PDB entry 8D4G | electron microscopy, 11.60 A resolution (very low resolution: no residue pairs are listed; an interface is given only as per-side residue counts) | chains G and S of the 20 polymer chains in the assembly

== Chain G ==
Protein: AP-1 complex subunit gamma-1
Organism: Mus musculus
UniProt: P22892 (AP1G1_MOUSE); numbering as in UniProt (aligned over 1-595)
Amino-acid sequence (601 residues; each row starts with the number of its first residue):
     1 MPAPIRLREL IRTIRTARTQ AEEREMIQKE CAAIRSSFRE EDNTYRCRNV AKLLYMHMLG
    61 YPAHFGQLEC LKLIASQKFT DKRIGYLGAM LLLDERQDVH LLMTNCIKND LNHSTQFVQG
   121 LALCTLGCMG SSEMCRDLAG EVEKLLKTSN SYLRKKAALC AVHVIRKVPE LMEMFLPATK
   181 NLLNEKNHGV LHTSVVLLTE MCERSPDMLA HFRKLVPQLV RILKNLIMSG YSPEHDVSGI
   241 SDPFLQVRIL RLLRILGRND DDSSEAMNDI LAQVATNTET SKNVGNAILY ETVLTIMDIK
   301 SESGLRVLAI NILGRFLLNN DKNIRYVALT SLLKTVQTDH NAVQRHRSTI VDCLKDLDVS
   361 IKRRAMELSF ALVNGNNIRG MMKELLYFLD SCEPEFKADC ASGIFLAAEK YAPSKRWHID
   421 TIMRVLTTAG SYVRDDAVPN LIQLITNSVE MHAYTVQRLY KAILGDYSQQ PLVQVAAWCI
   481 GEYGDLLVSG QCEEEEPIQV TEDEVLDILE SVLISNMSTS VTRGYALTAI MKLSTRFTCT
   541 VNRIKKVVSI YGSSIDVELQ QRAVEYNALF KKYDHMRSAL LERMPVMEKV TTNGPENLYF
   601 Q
Disordered / not traced: 1-3, 589-601
Sequence notes: expression tag (596-601)

== Chain S ==
Protein: AP-1 complex subunit sigma-3
Organism: Homo sapiens
UniProt: Q96PC3 (AP1S3_HUMAN); numbering as in UniProt (aligned over 1-154)
Amino-acid sequence (154 residues; row label = number of the first residue in the row):
     1 MIHFILLFSR QGKLRLQKWY ITLPDKERKK ITREIVQIIL SRGHRTSSFV DWKELKLVYK
    61 RYASLYFCCA IENQDNELLT LEIVHRYVEL LDKYFGNVCE LDIIFNFEKA YFILDEFIIG
   121 GEIQETSKKI AVKAIEDSDM LQEVSTVSQT MGER
Disordered / not traced: 143-154
Swiss-Prot annotation at these positions:
  - natural variant: F4 (F4C: Risk factor for PSORS15), R33 (R33W: Risk factor for PSORS15)

== Chain G / chain S interface ==
At this resolution (12 A) residue pairs are not listed: 10 residues of chain G and 9 of chain S lie at the interface.

== Summary ==
10 residues of chain G and 9 residues of chain S are in contact.
Here chain G is AP-1 complex subunit gamma-1 (Mus musculus) and chain S is AP-1 complex subunit sigma-3 (Homo
sapiens). Entry 8D4G (gamma-Arf1 mediated dimeric assembly of AP-1, Arf1, Nef complex within lattice on MHC-I
lipopeptide incorporated wide(r) ...) was determined by electron microscopy, deposited together with 7UX3,
8D4C, 8D4D, 8D4E, 8D4F, 8D9R and 5 further entries.
